5T1S - chain A; structure by X-ray diffraction, 2.30 A resolution.

# Chain A
Molecule: Interleukin-1 receptor-associated kinase 4
Organism: Homo sapiens
Notes: EC 2.7.11.1
Reference sequence: Q9NWZ3 (IRAK4_HUMAN); numbering as in UniProt (aligned over 160-460)
Amino-acid sequence (301 residues; row label = number of the first residue in the row):
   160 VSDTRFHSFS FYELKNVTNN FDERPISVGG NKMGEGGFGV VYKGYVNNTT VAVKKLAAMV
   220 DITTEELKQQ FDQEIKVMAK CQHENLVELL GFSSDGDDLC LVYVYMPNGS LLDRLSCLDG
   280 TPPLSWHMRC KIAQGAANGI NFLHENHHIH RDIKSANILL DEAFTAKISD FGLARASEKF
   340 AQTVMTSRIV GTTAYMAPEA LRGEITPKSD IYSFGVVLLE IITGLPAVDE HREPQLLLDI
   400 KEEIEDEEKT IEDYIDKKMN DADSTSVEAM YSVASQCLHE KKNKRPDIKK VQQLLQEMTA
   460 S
Unresolved in the structure: 160-162, 186-190, 216-221, 338-340, 460
Modified residues: T342 (phosphothreonine; TPO); T345 (phosphothreonine; TPO); S346 (phosphoserine; SEP)
Ligand contacts: 76Q (5-[3-(3,5-dimethylphenyl)-4-[4-(methylamino)butyl]quinolin-6-yl]pyridin-3-ol): M192, G193, V200, A211, K213, E233, V246, Y262, V263, Y264, M265, P266, N267, G268, S269, D272, R273, L318, S328, D329
Swiss-Prot annotation at these positions:
  - active site: D311 (Proton acceptor)
  - binding site (ATP): M192 to V200, K213, K313 to N316, D329
  - modified residue: T342 (Phosphothreonine), T345 (Phosphothreonine), S346 (Phosphoserine)
  - natural variant: G298 (G298D: In IMD67)
  - mutagenesis: K213 (K213A: Loss of kinase activity)

# Overview
Ligands of chain A: compound 76Q. From UniProt: active-site residue D311, 15 ATP-binding residues and one
mutagenesis site.
Chain A is Interleukin-1 receptor-associated kinase 4 (Homo sapiens); the structure, Irak4 kinase - compound 1
co-structure, was determined by X-ray diffraction together with 5T1T from the same study.
